PDB entry 8J5O | electron microscopy, 2.90 A resolution | chains C and L of the 36 polymer chains in the assembly

# Chain C
Molecule: Multiheme_cytc domain-containing protein
Source organism: Roseiflexus castenholzii DSM 13941
Reference sequence: A7NQE7 (A7NQE7_ROSCS); numbering as in UniProt (aligned over 1-320)
Sequence (320 residues; each row starts with the number of its first residue):
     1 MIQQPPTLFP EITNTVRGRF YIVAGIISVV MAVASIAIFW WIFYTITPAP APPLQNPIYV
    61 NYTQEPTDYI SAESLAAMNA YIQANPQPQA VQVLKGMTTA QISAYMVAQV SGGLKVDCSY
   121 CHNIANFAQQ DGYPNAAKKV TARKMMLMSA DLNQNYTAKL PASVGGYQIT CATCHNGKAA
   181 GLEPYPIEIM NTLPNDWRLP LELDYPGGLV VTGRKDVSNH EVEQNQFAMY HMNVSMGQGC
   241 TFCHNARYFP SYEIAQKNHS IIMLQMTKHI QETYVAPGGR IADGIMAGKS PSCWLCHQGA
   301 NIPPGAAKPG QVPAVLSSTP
Not modelled in the structure: 1-5
Glycans and other covalent adducts: heme (HEM) linked to Cys-118, Cys-121, Cys-171, Cys-174, Cys-240, Cys-243, Cys-293, Cys-296
Ion coordination: heme Fe (4 sites), coordinated by Met-106, His-122, Met-145, His-175, Met-229, His-244, Met-263, His-297
Ligand contacts:
  - bacteriochlorophyll a (BCL): Ile-38, Trp-41, Ile-42, Ile-46
  - heme (HEM), molecule 1: Met-78, Tyr-81, Pro-88, Gln-89, Ala-90, Val-91, Gln-92, Val-93, Leu-94, Ile-102, Ser-103, Met-106, Val-107, Val-110, Ser-111, Val-116, Asp-117, Tyr-120, His-122, Phe-127, Ala-128, Lys-139, Ala-142, Arg-143, Met-146
  - heme (HEM), molecule 2: Val-110, Leu-114, Tyr-120, Lys-138, Thr-141, Ala-142, Met-145, Met-146, Met-148, Ser-149, Ile-169, Thr-170, His-175, Ala-179, Ala-180, Gly-181, Leu-182, Met-286, Ala-287, Lys-289
  - heme (HEM), molecule 3: Thr-157, Leu-160, Val-164, Gly-165, Tyr-167, Gln-168, Ile-169, Thr-173, Met-232, Met-236, Phe-242, Gln-256, His-259, Ser-260, Met-263, Leu-264, Met-266, Thr-267, Ser-292, His-297, Asn-301, Ile-302, Pro-303
  - heme (HEM), molecule 4: Tyr-205, Pro-206, Gly-207, Gly-208, Leu-209, Val-210, Val-211, Thr-212, Asn-225, Gln-226, Met-229, Tyr-230, Met-232, Asn-233, Gly-239, His-244, Phe-249, Pro-250, Tyr-252, Lys-257, Ser-260, Ile-261, Leu-264
  - beta,psi-caroten-4-one (KGD), molecule 1: Pro-6, Thr-7, Leu-8, Phe-9
  - beta,psi-caroten-4-one (KGD), molecule 2: Val-16, Phe-20, Val-23, Ala-24, Ile-27, Ser-28, Met-31, Ala-32, Ser-35, Ile-36, Phe-39, Trp-40
  - beta,psi-caroten-4-one (KGD), molecule 3: Met-31, Ala-34, Ser-35, Ile-38

# Chain L
Molecule: Reaction center protein L chain
Source organism: Roseiflexus castenholzii DSM 13941
Reference sequence: A7NQE8 (A7NQE8_ROSCS); residues 1-315 here = UniProt positions 1-315
Sequence (315 residues; each row starts with the number of its first residue):
     1 MSAVPRALPL PSGETLPAEA ISSTGSQAAS AEVIPFSIIE EFYKRPGKTL AARFFGVDPF
    61 DFWIGRFYVG LFGAISIIGI ILGVAFYLYE GVVNEGTLNI LAMRIEPPPV SQGLNVDPAQ
   121 PGFFWFLTMV AATIAFVGWL LRQIDISLKL DMGMEVPIAF GAVVSSWITL QWLRPIAMGA
   181 WGHGFPLGIT HHLDWVSNIG YQYYNFFYNP FHAIGITLLF ASTLFLHMHG SAVLSEAKRN
   241 ISDQNIHVFW RNILGYSIGE IGIHRVAFWT GAASVLFSNL CIFLSGTFVK DWNAFWGFWD
   301 KMPIWNGVGQ GALVA
Not modelled in the structure: 1-6, 19-28
Ion coordination: Fe ion: His-229 (shared with 2 residues of chain M)
Ligand contacts:
  - bacteriochlorophyll a (BCL), molecule 1: Val-84, Tyr-87, Phe-136, Trp-167, Phe-185, Ile-189, His-192, Leu-193, Val-196
  - bacteriochlorophyll a (BCL), molecule 2: Phe-136, Val-163, Ser-166, Trp-167, Leu-170, Val-196, Ser-197, Ile-199, Gly-200, Tyr-201, Phe-206, Phe-207, His-212, Gly-215, Ile-216, Leu-219, Phe-220, Ser-278, Asn-279, Cys-281, Ile-282
  - bacteriochlorophyll a (BCL), molecule 3: Val-196, Tyr-201, Phe-207, Phe-220
  - bacteriopheophytin a (BPH), molecule 1: Gly-79, Ile-80, Gly-83, Val-84, Tyr-87, Thr-128, Ala-132, Ala-135, Phe-136, Trp-139, Gln-143, Val-156, Ala-159, Phe-160, Val-163, Trp-167, Phe-185, Leu-187, Gly-188, Ile-189, His-192, Gly-271, Ala-272, Ser-274, Val-275
  - bacteriopheophytin a (BPH), molecule 2: Ala-213, Ile-216, Thr-217, Phe-220, Ala-221, Leu-224
  - bacteriopheophytin a (BPH), molecule 3: Phe-220, Thr-223, Leu-224, His-227, Met-228, Ile-253, Leu-254
  - Menaquinone 11 (MQE; 2-methyl-3-[(2E,6E,10E,14E,18E,22E,26E,30E,34E,38E)-3,7,11,15,19,23,27,31,35,39,43-undecamethyltetratetraconta-2,6,10,1 4,18,22,26,30,34,38,42-undecaen-1-yl]naphthalene-1,4-dione), molecule 1: Phe-60, Ile-64, Phe-67, Val-69, Gly-73, Ala-74, Ile-75, Ile-77, Ile-78, Ile-80, Trp-139, Arg-142
  - Menaquinone 11 (MQE), molecule 2: Phe-225, Met-228, His-229, Ala-232, His-247, Trp-250, Tyr-256, Ser-257, Ile-258, Gly-259, Glu-260, Ile-263, Val-266, Trp-269, Thr-270, Ala-273, Phe-277

# Interface between chain C and chain L
Residue-residue contacts - 20 pairs, chain C then chain L:
  Asn-191(C) / Asn-293(L)
  Asn-191(C) / Gly-297(L)
  Thr-192(C) / Asn-293(L)  hydrogen bond
  Asn-195(C) / Ala-312(L)  hydrogen bond (side chain-backbone)
  Asn-195(C) / Val-314(L)  hydrogen bond (side chain-backbone)
  Gln-226(C) / Tyr-204(L)  hydrogen bond
  Tyr-230(C) / Tyr-204(L)  hydrophobic
  Tyr-230(C) / Asp-291(L)
  Tyr-230(C) / Asn-293(L)
  Gly-237(C) / Lys-290(L)  hydrogen bond (backbone-side chain)
  Gly-239(C) / Gln-202(L)
  Cys-240(C) / Tyr-201(L)
  Thr-241(C) / Asn-198(L)
  Thr-241(C) / Gln-202(L)
  Asn-245(C) / Asn-198(L)  hydrogen bond
  Ala-246(C) / Ser-197(L)  hydrogen bond (backbone-side chain)
  Ala-246(C) / Asn-198(L)  hydrogen bond (backbone-side chain)
  Ala-246(C) / Tyr-201(L)  hydrophobic
  Arg-247(C) / Asp-194(L)  salt bridge
  Phe-249(C) / Tyr-201(L)  hydrophobic
Other interface residues (no listed pair), chain C (15 interface residues in all): Asp-196, Gln-238
Other interface residues (no listed pair), chain L (15 interface residues in all): Tyr-208, Ala-294, Trp-296

# Overview
The chain C/chain L interface involves 15 residues from each chain; the contacts include 8 hydrogen bonds and
1 salt bridge. Polar pairs include Arg-247(C)/Asp-194(L), Thr-192(C)/Asn-293(L) and Asn-195(C)/Ala-312(L).
Bound to chain C: 3 copies of beta,psi-caroten-4-one and bacteriochlorophyll a.
Chain C is Multiheme_cytc domain-containing protein and chain L is Reaction center protein L chain, both from
Roseiflexus castenholzii DSM 13941; the structure, Cryo-EM structure of native RC-LH complex from Roseiflexus
castenholzii at 100lux, was determined by electron microscopy together with 8HJU, 8HJV and 8J5P from the same
study.
